Entry 4C10 (electron microscopy, 13.00 A resolution (very low resolution: no residue pairs are listed; an interface is given only as per-side residue counts)); this record covers chains A and D of the 6 polymer chains in the assembly.

== Chain A ==
Molecule: VP1
Organism: Human enterovirus 71
UniProt: A9X4C2 (A9X4C2_9ENTO); residues 1-298 here correspond to UniProt positions 566-863 (UniProt number = residue number + 565)
Amino-acid sequence (298 residues; numbered 1 to 298; the number before each row is that of its first residue):
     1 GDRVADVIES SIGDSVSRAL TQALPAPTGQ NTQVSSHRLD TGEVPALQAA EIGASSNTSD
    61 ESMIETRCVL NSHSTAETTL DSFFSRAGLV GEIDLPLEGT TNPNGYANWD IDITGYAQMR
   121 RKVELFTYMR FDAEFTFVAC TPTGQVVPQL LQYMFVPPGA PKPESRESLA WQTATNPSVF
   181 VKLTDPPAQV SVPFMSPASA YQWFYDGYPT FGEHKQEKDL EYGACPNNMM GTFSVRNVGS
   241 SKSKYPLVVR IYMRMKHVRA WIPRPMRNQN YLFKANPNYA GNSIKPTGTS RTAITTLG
Unresolved in the structure: 1
Ion coordination: Na+ site 1: Ser15 (shared with 2 residues of chain B); Na+ site 2: Thr28, Gly29, Asn71; Na+ site 3: Val44, Leu47 (shared with Glu63(D), Ala65(D) of chain D); Na+ site 4: Ser56 (shared with 1 residue of chain C); Na+ site 5 near Ser168 (its only coordinating residue here)
Ligand contacts: sphingosine (SPH): Ile111, Asp112, Ile113, Phe135, Phe137, Tyr153, Met154, Phe155, Pro177, Ser178, Val179, Val192, Tyr201, Gln202, Trp203, Asn228, Met230, Phe233

== Chain D ==
Molecule: VP4
Organism: Human enterovirus 71
UniProt: A9X4C2 (A9X4C2_9ENTO); residues 1-69 here = UniProt positions 1-69
Amino-acid sequence (69 residues; numbered 1 to 69; the number before each row is that of its first residue):
     1 MGSQVSTQRS GSHENSNSAT EGSTINYTTI NYYKDSYAAT AGKQSLKQDP DKFANPVKDI
    61 FTEMAAPLK
Unresolved in the structure: 1-12
Ion coordination: Na+: Glu63, Ala65 (shared with Val44(A), Leu47(A) of chain A)

== How chain A and chain D interact ==
At this resolution (13 A) residue pairs are not listed: 41 residues of chain A and 33 of chain D lie at the interface.

== Overview ==
41 residues of chain A face 33 of chain D across their interface. Bound to chain A: sphingosine. Thr28(A),
Gly29(A) and Asn71(A) form the Na+ site 2. Val44(A), Leu47(A), Glu63(D) and Ala65(D) coordinate Na+.
Chain A is VP1 and chain D is VP4, both from Human enterovirus 71; the structure, Cryo-EM reconstruction of
empty enterovirus 71 in complex with a neutralizing antibody E19, was determined by electron microscopy,
deposited together with 4C0U and 4C0Y.
